Entry 8SMY (electron microscopy, 3.20 A resolution); this record covers chains H and I of the 12 polymer chains in the assembly.

Chain H:
Molecule: Histone H2B type 1-J
Organism: Homo sapiens
UniProt: P06899 (H2B1J_HUMAN); residues 0-123 here correspond to UniProt positions 1-124 (UniProt number = residue number + 1)
Amino-acid sequence (128 residues; each row starts with the number of its first residue; numbers below 1 keep their minus sign (Gly-4 is residue -4)):
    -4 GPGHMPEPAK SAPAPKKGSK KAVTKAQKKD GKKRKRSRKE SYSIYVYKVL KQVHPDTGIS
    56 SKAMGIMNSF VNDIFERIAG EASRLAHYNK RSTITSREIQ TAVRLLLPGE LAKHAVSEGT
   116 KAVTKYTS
Not modelled in the structure: -4 to 30
Differences from the reference sequence: expression tag (-4 to -1)
Swiss-Prot annotation at these positions:
  - modified residue: Pro1 (N-acetylproline), Glu2 (ADP-ribosyl glutamic acid), Lys5 (N6-(2-hydroxyisobutyryl)lysine), Ser6 (ADP-ribosylserine), Lys11 (N6-(beta-hydroxybutyryl)lysine), Lys12 (N6-(2-hydroxyisobutyryl)lysine), Ser14 (Phosphoserine), Lys15 (N6-acetyllysine), Lys16 (N6-(beta-hydroxybutyryl)lysine), Lys20 (N6-(2-hydroxyisobutyryl)lysine), Lys23 (N6-(2-hydroxyisobutyryl)lysine), Lys24 (N6-(2-hydroxyisobutyryl)lysine), Lys34 (N6-(2-hydroxyisobutyryl)lysine), Glu35 (PolyADP-ribosyl glutamic acid), Ser36 (Phosphoserine), Lys43 (N6-(2-hydroxyisobutyryl)lysine), Lys46 (N6-(2-hydroxyisobutyryl)lysine), Lys57 (N6,N6-dimethyllysine), Arg79 (Dimethylated arginine), Lys85 (N6,N6,N6-trimethyllysine) and 6 more in UniProt
  - glycosylation: Ser112 (O-linked (GlcNAc) serine)
  - cross-link (Glycyl lysine isopeptide (Lys-Gly)): Lys5 (interchain with G-Cter in SUMO2), Lys20 (interchain with G-Cter in SUMO2), Lys34 (interchain with G-Cter in ubiquitin), Lys120 (interchain with G-Cter in ubiquitin)

Chain I:
Molecule: 147-nt DNA strand
Organism: Homo sapiens
Sequence (147 nucleotides; row label = number of the first residue in the row; numbers below 1 keep their minus sign (DA-73 is residue -73)):
   -73 ATCGAGAATC CCGGTGCCGA GGCCGCTCAA TTGGTCGTAG ACAGCTCTAG CACCGCTTAA
   -13 ACGCACGTAC GCGCTGTCCC CCGCGTTTTA ACCGCCAAGG GGATTACTCC CTAGTCTCCA
    47 GGCACGTGTC AGATATATAC ATCCGAT

Interface between chain H and chain I:
Pairs across the interface - 10 pairs, chain H then chain I:
  Arg31(H) with DC51(I), salt bridge to the phosphate
  Ser32(H) with DA50(I), phosphate contact
  Arg33(H) with DC49(I), phosphate contact; DA50(I), phosphate contact
  Lys34(H) with DC49(I), phosphate contact; DA50(I), hydrogen bond to the phosphate
  Glu35(H) with DC49(I), phosphate contact
  Ser36(H) with DC49(I), phosphate contact
  Ile39(H) with DG48(I), phosphate contact
  Tyr40(H) with DG48(I), sugar contact
Other interface residues (no listed pair), chain H (9 interface residues in all): Lys43

Overview:
9 residues of chain H and 4 residues of chain I are in contact, with 1 hydrogen bond and 1 salt bridge. Polar
contacts include Lys34(H)-DA50(I) and Arg31(H)-DC51(I).
Here chain H is Histone H2B type 1-J and chain I is a 147-nt DNA strand, both from Homo sapiens. Entry 8SMY
(Cryo-EM structure of the human nucleosome core particle in complex with RNF168 and UbcH5c~Ub (UbcH5c
chemically ...) was determined by electron microscopy (same publication as 8SMW, 8SMX, 8SMZ, 8SN0, 8SN1, 8SN2
and 3 further entries).
